Entry 4YA3 (X-ray diffraction, 2.70 A resolution); this record covers chains L and M of the 30 polymer chains in the assembly.

Chain L:
Molecule: Proteasome subunit beta type-6
Organism: Saccharomyces cerevisiae S288c
Notes: EC 3.4.25.1
UniProt: P23724 (PSB6_YEAST); residues 1-222 here correspond to UniProt positions 20-241 (UniProt number = residue number + 19)
Chain sequence (222 residues; each row starts with the number of its first residue):
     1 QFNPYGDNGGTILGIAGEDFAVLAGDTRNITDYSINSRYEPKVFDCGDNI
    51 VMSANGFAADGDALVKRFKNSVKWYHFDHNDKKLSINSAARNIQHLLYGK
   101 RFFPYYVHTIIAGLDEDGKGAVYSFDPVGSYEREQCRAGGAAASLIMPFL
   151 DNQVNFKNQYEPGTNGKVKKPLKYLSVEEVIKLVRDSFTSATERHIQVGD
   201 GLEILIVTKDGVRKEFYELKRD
Ion coordination: Mg2+: Asp222 (shared with 3 residues of chain V)

Chain M:
Molecule: Proteasome subunit beta type-7
Organism: Saccharomyces cerevisiae S288c
Notes: EC 3.4.25.1
UniProt: P30657 (PSB7_YEAST); residues -12 to 233 here correspond to UniProt positions 21-266 (UniProt number = residue number + 33)
Chain sequence (246 residues; numbered -12 to 233; the number before each row is that of its first residue; numbers below 1 keep their minus sign (Thr-12 is residue -12)):
   -12 TQIANAGASPMVNTQQPIVTGTSVISMKYDNGVIIAADNLGSYGSLLRFN
    38 GVERLIPVGDNTVVGISGDISDMQHIERLLKDLVTENAYDNPLADAEEAL
    88 EPSYIFEYLATVMYQRRSKMNPLWNAIIVAGVQSNGDQFLRYVNLLGVTY
   138 SSPTLATGFGAHMANPLLRKVVDRESDIPKTTVQVAEEAIVNAMRVLYYR
   188 DARSSRNFSLAIIDKNTGLTFKKNLQVENMKWDFAKDIKGYGTQKI
Unresolved in the structure: -12 to 0

Chain L / chain M interface:
Pairs across the interface - 38 pairs, chain L then chain M:
  Gln1(L) - Thr1(M)  hydrogen bond
  Phe2(L) - Thr1(M)
  Phe2(L) - Arg104(M)
  Phe2(L) - Met107(M)
  Phe2(L) - Pro109(M)  hydrophobic
  Phe2(L) - Trp111(M)  hydrophobic
  Asn3(L) - Leu133(M)
  Pro4(L) - Arg104(M)  hydrogen bond (backbone-side chain)
  Pro4(L) - Met107(M)  hydrophobic
  Pro4(L) - Leu133(M)
  Tyr5(L) - Arg104(M)
  Asn8(L) - Val135(M)
  Ser34(L) - His149(M)  hydrogen bond
  Ile35(L) - Arg156(M)  hydrogen bond (backbone-side chain)
  Asn36(L) - Tyr137(M)  hydrogen bond
  Asn36(L) - Ser139(M)
  Asn36(L) - Arg156(M)
  Ser37(L) - Ser138(M)  hydrogen bond (side chain-backbone)
  Glu40(L) - Arg128(M)  salt bridge
  Glu40(L) - Tyr137(M)
  Glu40(L) - Ser138(M)  hydrogen bond (side chain-backbone)
  Phe57(L) - Arg104(M)
  Phe57(L) - Leu133(M)
  Phe57(L) - Val135(M)  hydrophobic
  Ala59(L) - Tyr101(M)
  Ala59(L) - Leu133(M)
  Ala59(L) - Gly134(M)
  Ala59(L) - Val135(M)
  Asp60(L) - Tyr101(M)  hydrogen bond
  Asp60(L) - Arg104(M)  salt bridge
  Asp62(L) - Thr136(M)  hydrogen bond
  Ala63(L) - Tyr101(M)
  Lys66(L) - Glu94(M)  salt bridge
  Phe103(L) - Ser105(M)
  Tyr105(L) - Tyr101(M)
  Glu218(L) - Arg161(M)  salt bridge
  Arg221(L) - Asp160(M)  salt bridge
  Arg221(L) - Arg161(M)
Other interface residues (no listed pair), chain L (25 interface residues in all): Gly6, Asn29, Tyr39, Lys100
Other interface residues (no listed pair), chain M (22 interface residues in all): Leu132, Leu142

In short:
25 residues of chain L and 22 residues of chain M are in contact, with 9 hydrogen bonds and 5 salt bridges.
Polar pairs include Glu40(L)-Arg128(M), Asp60(L)-Arg104(M) and Lys66(L)-Glu94(M).
Chain L is Proteasome subunit beta type-6 and chain M is Proteasome subunit beta type-7, both from
Saccharomyces cerevisiae S288c; the structure, Yeast 20S proteasome beta2-H116N mutant in complex with
Ac-PAE-ep, was determined by X-ray diffraction, deposited together with 4Y69, 4Y6A, 4Y6V, 4Y6Z, 4Y70, 4Y74 and
34 further entries.
